Entry 2N80 (solution NMR); this record covers chains A and B.

# Chain A
Name: Tumor necrosis factor receptor superfamily member 16
From: Homo sapiens
UniProt: P08138 (TNR16_HUMAN); numbering as in UniProt (aligned over 334-427)
Amino-acid sequence (94 residues; row label = number of the first residue in the row):
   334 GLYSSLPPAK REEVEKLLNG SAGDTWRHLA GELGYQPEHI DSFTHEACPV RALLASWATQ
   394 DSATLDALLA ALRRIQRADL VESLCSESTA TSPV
Swiss-Prot annotation at these positions:
  - mutagenesis: Lys-343 (K343A: Decreased interaction with ARHGDIA), Asp-412 (D412A: Decreased interaction with ARHGDIA), Glu-420 (E420A: Decreased interaction with ARHGDIA)

# Chain B
Name: Rho GDP-dissociation inhibitor 1
From: Homo sapiens
UniProt: P52565 (GDIR1_HUMAN); residue numbers follow UniProt; this construct covers 31-204
Amino-acid sequence (174 residues; row label = number of the first residue in the row):
    31 AQKSIQEIQE LDKDDESLRK YKEALLGRVA VSADPNVPNV VVTGLTLVCS SAPGPLELDL
    91 TGDLESFKKQ SFVLKEGVEY RIKISFRVNR EIVSGMKYIQ HTYRKGVKID KTDYMVGSYG
   151 PRAEEYEFLT PVEEAPKGML ARGSYSIKSR FTDDDKTDHL SWEWNLTIKK DWKD
Swiss-Prot annotation at these positions:
  - modified residue: Ser-34 (Phosphoserine), Lys-43 (N6-acetyllysine), Ser-47 (Phosphoserine), Lys-105 (N6-acetyllysine), Lys-127 (N6-acetyllysine), Lys-141 (N6-acetyllysine), Lys-178 (N6-acetyllysine)
  - cross-link (Glycyl lysine isopeptide (Lys-Gly)): Lys-138 (interchain with G-Cter in SUMO1), Lys-141 (interchain with G-Cter in SUMO1)
  - natural variant: Asp-185 (deletion: In NPHS8)
  - mutagenesis: Asp-45 (D45A: Loss of RHOA interaction; when associated with A-185), Lys-99 (K99A: Loss of interaction with NGFR), Asp-185 (D185A: Loss of RHOA interaction; when associated with A-45), Lys-199 (K199A: Loss of interaction with NGFR)

# Interface between chain A and chain B
Residue-residue contacts (37):
  Ala-342(A) / Asp-93(B)
  Ala-342(A) / Ser-96(B)
  Ala-342(A) / Gln-100(B)
  Lys-343(A) / Gln-100(B)
  Glu-346(A) / Leu-88(B)
  Glu-346(A) / Gln-100(B)
  Glu-346(A) / Ser-101(B)
  Lys-349(A) / Glu-87(B)
  Lys-349(A) / Phe-102(B)
  Leu-350(A) / Ser-101(B)
  Leu-350(A) / Val-103(B)
  Asn-352(A) / Gly-84(B)
  Asn-352(A) / Pro-85(B)
  Gly-353(A) / Pro-83(B)
  Gly-353(A) / Leu-86(B)
  Gly-353(A) / Val-103(B)
  Gly-353(A) / Trp-202(B)
  Ser-354(A) / Pro-83(B)
  Ser-354(A) / Val-103(B)
  Ser-354(A) / Lys-199(B)
  Ser-354(A) / Trp-202(B)
  Ala-355(A) / Trp-202(B)
  Ala-355(A) / Lys-203(B)
  Gly-356(A) / Pro-83(B)
  Arg-410(A) / Lys-199(B)
  Arg-410(A) / Asp-201(B)
  Asp-412(A) / Arg-172(B)
  Asp-412(A) / Lys-199(B)
  Leu-413(A) / Val-103(B)
  Leu-413(A) / Lys-199(B)
  Ser-416(A) / Lys-99(B)
  Ser-416(A) / Ser-101(B)
  Ser-416(A) / Ser-174(B)
  Ser-416(A) / Thr-197(B)
  Ser-419(A) / Lys-99(B)
  Glu-420(A) / Lys-99(B)
  Glu-420(A) / Gln-100(B)
Other interface residues (no listed pair), chain A (19 interface residues in all): Glu-345, Asp-357, Thr-358
Other interface residues (no listed pair), chain B (22 interface residues in all): Asp-89, Asp-204
Interface features reported in the paper:
  - specific contacts: Asp-412(A)/Lys-199(B), Glu-420(A)/Lys-99(B)
  - hot spots on chain A (mutagenesis) - K343A, D412A, E420A: decreased binding to Rho GDP-dissociation inhibitor 1 (chain B)

# In short
Chain A and chain B form an interface of 19 and 22 residues respectively. The paper describes contacts between
Asp-412(A) and Lys-199(B) and Glu-420(A) and Lys-99(B). The paper reports that K343A, D412A and E420A of chain
A reduce binding to Rho GDP-dissociation inhibitor 1 (chain B).
Here chain A is Tumor necrosis factor receptor superfamily member 16 and chain B is Rho GDP-dissociation
inhibitor 1, both from Homo sapiens. Entry 2N80 (p75NTR DD:RhoGDI) was determined by solution NMR, deposited
together with 2N83.
